6WPW - chains C and R of the 6 polymer chains in the assembly; structure by electron microscopy, 3.10 A resolution.

Chain C:
Protein: Guanine nucleotide-binding protein G(s) subunit alpha isoforms short
Organism: Homo sapiens
UniProtKB: P63092 (GNAS2_HUMAN), isoform P63092-2; the author numbering skips numbers that UniProt does not, so the offset changes along the chain: 1-48 = UniProt 1-48; 63-394 = UniProt 49-380
Sequence (380 residues; each row starts with the number of its first residue; note: 14 numbers in that range are skipped by the numbering (no residue carries them; nothing is unmodelled there)):
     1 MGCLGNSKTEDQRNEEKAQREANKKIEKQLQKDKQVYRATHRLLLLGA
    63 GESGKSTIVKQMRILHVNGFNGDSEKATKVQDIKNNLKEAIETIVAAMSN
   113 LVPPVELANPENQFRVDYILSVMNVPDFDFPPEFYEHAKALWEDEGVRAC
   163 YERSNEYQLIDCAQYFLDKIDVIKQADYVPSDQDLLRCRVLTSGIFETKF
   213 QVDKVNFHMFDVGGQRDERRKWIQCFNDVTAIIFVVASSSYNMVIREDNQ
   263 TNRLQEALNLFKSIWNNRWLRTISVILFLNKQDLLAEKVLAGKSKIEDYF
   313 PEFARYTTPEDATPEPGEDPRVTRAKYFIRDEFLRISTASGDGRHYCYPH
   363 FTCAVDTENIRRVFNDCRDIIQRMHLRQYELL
Unresolved in the structure: 1-8, 63-203, 252-260

Chain R:
Protein: Glucagon receptor
Organism: Homo sapiens
UniProtKB: P47871 (GLR_HUMAN); residue numbers follow UniProt; this construct covers 27-477
Sequence (496 residues; row label = number of the first residue in the row; numbers below 1 keep their minus sign (Met-7 is residue -7)):
    -7 MKTIIALSYIFCLVFADYKDDDDALEVLFQGPSGQVMDFLFEKWKLYGDQ
    43 CHHNLSLLPPPTELVCNRTFDKYSCWPDTPANTTANISCPWYLPWHHKVQ
    93 HRFVFKRCGPDGQWVRGPRGQPWRDASQCQMDGEEIEVQKEVAKMYSSFQ
   143 VMYTVGYSLSLGALLLALAILGGLSKLHCTRNAIHANLFASFVLKASSVL
   193 VIDGLLRTRYSQKIGDDLSVSTWLSDGAVAGCRVAAVFMQYGIVANYCWL
   243 LVEGLYLHNLLGLATLPERSFFSLYLGIGWGAPMLFVVPWAVVKCLFENV
   293 QCWTSNDNMGFWWILRFPVFLAILINFFIFVRIVQLLVAKLRARQMHHTD
   343 YKFRLAKSTLTLIPLLGVHEVVFAFVTDEHAQGTLRSAKLFFDLFLSSFQ
   393 GLLVAVLYCFLNKEVQSELRRRWHRWRLGKVLWEERNTSNHRASSSPGHG
   443 PPSKELQFGRGGGSQDSSAETPLAGGLPRLAESPFGSGHHHHHHHH
Unresolved in the structure: -7 to 23, 101-103, 425-488
Differences from the reference sequence: expression tag (-7 to 26, 478-488)
Disulfides: Cys43-Cys67, Cys58-Cys100, Cys81-Cys121, Cys224-Cys294
Reported in the primary citation:
  - conformationally variable residues (helix shift, loop rearrangement, side-chain flip): Leu242, Trp304, Phe322, Phe345, Pro356 to Gly359, Leu377
  - mutagenesis - Q232A, L242A, F322A, L395A: decreased signaling in response to glucagon
  - contacts within the chain: Pro356-Gln392 (hydrogen bond)
  - mutagenesis - C171T/C240A/C287A/C401V: unchanged signaling
  - mutagenesis - R378A: abolished signaling

How chain C and chain R interact:
Residue-residue contacts - 40 pairs, chain C then chain R:
  Gln35(C) with Glu260(R); Arg261(R)
  Arg38(C) with Leu258(R)
  Ala39(C) with Thr257(R); Leu258(R); Glu260(R)
  His41(C) with Ala256(R), hydrogen bond (side chain-backbone); Thr257(R)
  Val217(C) with Ala256(R), hydrophobic; Thr257(R)
  Thr350(C) with His339(R)
  Tyr358(C) with Arg336(R)
  Cys359(C) with Arg336(R), hydrogen bond (backbone-side chain)
  Tyr360(C) with Arg336(R)
  Arg380(C) with Ala256(R)
  Asp381(C) with Lys332(R), salt bridge
  Ile383(C) with Ala256(R)
  Gln384(C) with Gly254(R); Lys332(R), hydrogen bond
  Arg385(C) with Lys332(R), hydrogen bond (side chain-backbone); Arg336(R)
  His387(C) with Leu252(R)
  Leu388(C) with Leu253(R), hydrophobic; Leu329(R), hydrophobic
  Gln390(C) with Arg173(R)
  Tyr391(C) with Arg173(R); His177(R); Tyr248(R); Leu249(R), hydrophobic; Tyr400(R)
  Glu392(C) with Leu403(R); Asn404(R); Lys405(R), hydrogen bond (side chain-backbone)
  Leu393(C) with Leu329(R); Ser350(R), hydrogen bond (backbone-side chain); Thr353(R)
  Leu394(C) with Leu329(R), hydrophobic; Lys332(R); Leu333(R), hydrophobic; Arg346(R), hydrogen bond (backbone-side chain)
Other interface residues (no listed pair), chain C (24 interface residues in all): Phe376, Cys379, Met386
Other interface residues (no listed pair), chain R (33 interface residues in all): Ile176, Glu245, Pro259, Ser262, Ile325, Leu328, Ala335, Leu354, Leu399
The authors on this interface:
  - interface residues, chain R: Ala256(R)

Summary:
Chain C and chain R form an interface of 24 and 33 residues respectively; the contacts include 7 hydrogen
bonds and 1 salt bridge. Among the polar pairs are Asp381(C)-Lys332(R), His41(C)-Ala256(R) and
Cys359(C)-Arg336(R). From the paper: Q232A, L242A and F322A of chain R, among others, reduce signaling in
response to glucagon; the interface residue Ala256(R); 6 substitutions were tested in all.
Chain C is Guanine nucleotide-binding protein G(s) subunit alpha isoforms short and chain R is Glucagon
receptor, both from Homo sapiens; the structure, GCGR-Gs signaling complex bound to a designed glucagon
derivative, was determined by electron microscopy.
